PDB entry 3ZMT | X-ray diffraction, 3.10 A resolution | chains A and B of the 3 polymer chains in the assembly

# Chain A
Molecule: Lysine-specific histone demethylase 1A
From: Homo sapiens
Notes: EC 1.-.-.-
UniProtKB: O60341 (KDM1A_HUMAN); aligned to UniProt positions 1-872 over residues -19 to 852 (the alignment contains insertions or deletions, so no single offset holds)
Amino-acid sequence (872 residues; numbered -19 to 852; the number before each row is that of its first residue; numbers below 1 keep their minus sign (Met-19 is residue -19)):
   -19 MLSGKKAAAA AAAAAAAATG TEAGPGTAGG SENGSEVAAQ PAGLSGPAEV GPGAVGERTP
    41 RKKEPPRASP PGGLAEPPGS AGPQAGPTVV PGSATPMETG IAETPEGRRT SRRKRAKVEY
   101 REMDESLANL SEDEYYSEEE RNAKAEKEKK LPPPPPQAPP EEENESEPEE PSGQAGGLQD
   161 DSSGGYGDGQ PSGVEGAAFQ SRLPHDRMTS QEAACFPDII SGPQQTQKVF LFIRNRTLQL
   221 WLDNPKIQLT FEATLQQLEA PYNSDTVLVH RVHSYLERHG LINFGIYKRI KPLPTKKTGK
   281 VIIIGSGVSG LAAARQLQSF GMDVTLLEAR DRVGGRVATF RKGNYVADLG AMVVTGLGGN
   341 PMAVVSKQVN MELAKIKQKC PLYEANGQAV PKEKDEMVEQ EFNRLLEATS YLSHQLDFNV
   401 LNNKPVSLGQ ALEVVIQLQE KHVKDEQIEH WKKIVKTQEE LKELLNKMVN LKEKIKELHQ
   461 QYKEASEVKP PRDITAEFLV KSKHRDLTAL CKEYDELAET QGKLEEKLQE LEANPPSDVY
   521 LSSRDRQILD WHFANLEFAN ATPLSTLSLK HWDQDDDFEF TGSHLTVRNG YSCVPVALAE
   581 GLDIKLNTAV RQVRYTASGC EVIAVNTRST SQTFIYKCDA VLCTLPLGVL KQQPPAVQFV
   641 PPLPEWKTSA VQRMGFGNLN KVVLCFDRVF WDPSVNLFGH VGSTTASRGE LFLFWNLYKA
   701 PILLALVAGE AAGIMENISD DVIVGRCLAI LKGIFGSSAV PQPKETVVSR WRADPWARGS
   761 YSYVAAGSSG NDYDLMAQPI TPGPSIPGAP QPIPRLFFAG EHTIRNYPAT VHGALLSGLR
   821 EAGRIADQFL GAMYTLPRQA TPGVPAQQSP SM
Unresolved in the structure: -19 to 171, 837-852
Construct notes: conflict Pro171 (Ala191 in O60341)
Small-molecule neighbours: FAD (flavin-adenine dinucleotide): Ile284, Gly285, Ser286, Gly287, Val288, Ser289, Gly290, Leu307, Glu308, Ala309, Arg310, Gly314, Gly315, Arg316, Val317, Leu329, Gly330, Ala331, Met332, Val333, Thr588, Ala589, Val590, Thr624, Leu625, Pro626, Val629, Val637, Leu659, Lys661, Trp751, Trp756, Ser760, Tyr761, Gly800, Glu801, Ala809, Thr810, Val811, His812, Ala814

# Chain B
Molecule: Rest corepressor 1
From: Homo sapiens
UniProtKB: Q9UKL0 (RCOR1_HUMAN); residue numbers follow UniProt; this construct covers 1-482
Amino-acid sequence (482 residues; numbered 1 to 482; the number before each row is that of its first residue):
     1 MVEKGPEVSG KRRGRNNAAA SASAAAASAA ASAACASPAA TAASGAAASS ASAAAASAAA
    61 APNNGQNKSL AAAAPNGNSS SNSWEEGSSG SSSDEEHGGG GMRVGPQYQA VVPDFDPAKL
   121 ARRSQERDNL GMLVWSPNQN LSEAKLDEYI AIAKEKHGYN MEQALGMLFW HKHNIEKSLA
   181 DLPNFTPFPD EWTVEDKVLF EQAFSFHGKT FHRIQQMLPD KSIASLVKFY YSWKKTRTKT
   241 SVMDRHARKQ KREREESEDE LEEANGNNPI DIEVDQNKES KKEVPPTETV PQVKKEKHST
   301 QAKNRAKRKP PKGMFLSQED VEAVSANATA ATTVLRQLDM ELVSVKRQIQ NIKQTNSALK
   361 EKLDGGIEPY RLPEVIQKCN ARWTTEEQLL AVQAIRKYGR DFQAISDVIG NKSVVQVKNF
   421 FVNYRRRFNI DEVLQEWEAE HGKEETNGPS NQKPVKSPDN SIKMPEEEDE APVLDVRYAS
   481 AS
Unresolved in the structure: 1-307, 441-482
Swiss-Prot annotation at these positions:
  - cross-link: Lys297 (Glycyl lysine isopeptide (Lys-Gly) (interchain with G-Cter in SUMO2))

# Chain A / chain B interface
Residue-residue contacts - 103 pairs, chain A then chain B:
  Glu381(A) - Met314(B)
  Arg384(A) - Pro311(B)
  Arg384(A) - Lys312(B)  hydrogen bond (side chain-backbone)
  Arg384(A) - Gly313(B)  hydrogen bond (side chain-backbone)
  Arg384(A) - Met314(B)
  Glu387(A) - Pro311(B)
  Ala388(A) - Met314(B)  hydrophobic
  Ala388(A) - Leu316(B)  hydrophobic
  Tyr391(A) - Arg308(B)
  Tyr391(A) - Lys309(B)
  Tyr391(A) - Pro310(B)
  Tyr391(A) - Leu316(B)  hydrophobic
  Leu392(A) - Leu316(B)  hydrophobic
  Gln395(A) - Arg308(B)
  Leu396(A) - Gln318(B)
  Leu396(A) - Val321(B)  hydrophobic
  Phe398(A) - Val321(B)  hydrophobic
  Phe398(A) - Ser325(B)
  Leu401(A) - Ser325(B)
  Val415(A) - Leu316(B)  hydrophobic
  Gln417(A) - Val324(B)
  Gln417(A) - Ala331(B)
  Leu418(A) - Phe315(B)
  Leu418(A) - Leu316(B)  hydrophobic
  Leu418(A) - Asp320(B)
  Leu418(A) - Val321(B)  hydrophobic
  Leu418(A) - Val324(B)  hydrophobic
  Gln419(A) - Gly313(B)
  Gln419(A) - Met314(B)
  Gln419(A) - Phe315(B)  hydrogen bond (side chain-backbone)
  Gln419(A) - Leu316(B)
  Glu420(A) - Leu335(B)
  Lys421(A) - Asp320(B)  salt bridge
  Lys421(A) - Leu335(B)
  Lys421(A) - Leu338(B)
  His422(A) - Phe315(B)
  Lys424(A) - Leu335(B)
  Lys424(A) - Asp339(B)  salt bridge
  Asp425(A) - Leu338(B)
  Gln427(A) - Leu342(B)
  Ile428(A) - Leu338(B)
  Ile428(A) - Glu341(B)
  Ile428(A) - Leu342(B)
  Trp431(A) - Leu342(B)
  Trp431(A) - Val345(B)  hydrophobic
  Trp431(A) - Ile349(B)  hydrophobic
  Ile434(A) - Ile349(B)  hydrophobic
  Val435(A) - Ile349(B)  hydrophobic
  Gln438(A) - Ile352(B)
  Gln438(A) - Lys353(B)
  Gln438(A) - Asn356(B)  hydrogen bond (backbone-side chain)
  Glu439(A) - Ile352(B)
  Leu441(A) - Asn356(B)
  Lys442(A) - Thr355(B)
  Lys442(A) - Asn356(B)
  Leu445(A) - Asn356(B)
  Leu445(A) - Leu359(B)  hydrophobic
  Leu445(A) - Lys360(B)
  Leu445(A) - Leu363(B)  hydrophobic
  Asn446(A) - Leu359(B)
  Met448(A) - Leu363(B)
  Val449(A) - Leu359(B)
  Val449(A) - Leu363(B)
  Lys452(A) - Lys362(B)  hydrogen bond (side chain-backbone)
  Lys452(A) - Leu363(B)
  Lys452(A) - Asp364(B)  hydrogen bond (side chain-backbone)
  Lys452(A) - Gly366(B)
  Lys452(A) - Ile367(B)
  Ile455(A) - Tyr370(B)  hydrophobic
  Lys456(A) - Tyr370(B)
  His459(A) - Pro369(B)
  His459(A) - Tyr370(B)
  His459(A) - Leu372(B)
  Tyr462(A) - Leu372(B)
  Ile474(A) - Glu386(B)
  Ile474(A) - Leu389(B)  hydrophobic
  Ile474(A) - Leu390(B)  hydrophobic
  Ile474(A) - Gln393(B)  hydrogen bond (backbone-side chain)
  Thr475(A) - Gln393(B)
  Phe478(A) - Leu390(B)  hydrophobic
  Phe478(A) - Gln393(B)
  Phe478(A) - Ala394(B)
  Phe478(A) - Lys397(B)
  Phe478(A) - Val408(B)  hydrophobic
  Lys481(A) - Val408(B)
  Ser482(A) - Lys397(B)
  Ser482(A) - Tyr398(B)  hydrogen bond
  His484(A) - Leu372(B)
  Arg485(A) - Tyr398(B)
  Arg485(A) - Ala404(B)
  Arg485(A) - Asp407(B)
  Arg485(A) - Val408(B)
  Asp486(A) - Lys397(B)
  Asp486(A) - Tyr398(B)  hydrogen bond
  Leu487(A) - Tyr370(B)
  Leu487(A) - Leu372(B)  hydrophobic
  Cys491(A) - Ile367(B)  hydrophobic
  Tyr494(A) - Leu363(B)
  Tyr494(A) - Gly366(B)
  Tyr494(A) - Ile367(B)  hydrophobic
  Asp495(A) - Arg371(B)  salt bridge
  Glu505(A) - Lys360(B)  salt bridge
  Glu512(A) - Lys353(B)  salt bridge
Other interface residues (no listed pair), chain A (55 interface residues in all): Leu385, Val414, Lys432, Glu477
Other interface residues (no listed pair), chain B (53 interface residues in all): Val334, Lys346, Gln348, Pro373, Val375, Ile409

# Overview
Chain A and chain B form an interface of 55 and 53 residues respectively; the contacts include 9 hydrogen
bonds and 5 salt bridges. Polar pairs include Lys421(A)-Asp320(B), Lys424(A)-Asp339(B) and
Asp495(A)-Arg371(B). Bound to chain A: flavin-adenine dinucleotide.
Here chain A is Lysine-specific histone demethylase 1A and chain B is Rest corepressor 1, both from Homo
sapiens. Entry 3ZMT (LSD1-CoREST in complex with PRSFLV peptide) was determined by X-ray diffraction (same
publication as 3ZMS, 3ZMU, 3ZMV, 3ZMZ, 3ZN0 and 3ZN1).
